Entry 6UTK (X-ray diffraction, 3.80 A resolution); this record covers chains G and T of the 6 polymer chains in the assembly.

# Chain G
Name: Envelope glycoprotein gp120
Organism: Human immunodeficiency virus 1
Reference sequence: Q2N0S6 (Q2N0S6_9HIV1); the construct lacks a stretch of the UniProt sequence and is renumbered around it, so the offset changes along the chain: 31-140 = UniProt 30-139; 149-185 = UniProt 140-176; 188-309 = UniProt 187-308; 312-321 = UniProt 309-318; 2 more segments
Amino-acid sequence (485 residues; each row starts with the number of its first residue; note: 13 numbers in that range are skipped by the numbering (no residue carries them; nothing is unmodelled there); a row labelled like 185A-185J holds insertion residues (185A, then the next letters in order)):
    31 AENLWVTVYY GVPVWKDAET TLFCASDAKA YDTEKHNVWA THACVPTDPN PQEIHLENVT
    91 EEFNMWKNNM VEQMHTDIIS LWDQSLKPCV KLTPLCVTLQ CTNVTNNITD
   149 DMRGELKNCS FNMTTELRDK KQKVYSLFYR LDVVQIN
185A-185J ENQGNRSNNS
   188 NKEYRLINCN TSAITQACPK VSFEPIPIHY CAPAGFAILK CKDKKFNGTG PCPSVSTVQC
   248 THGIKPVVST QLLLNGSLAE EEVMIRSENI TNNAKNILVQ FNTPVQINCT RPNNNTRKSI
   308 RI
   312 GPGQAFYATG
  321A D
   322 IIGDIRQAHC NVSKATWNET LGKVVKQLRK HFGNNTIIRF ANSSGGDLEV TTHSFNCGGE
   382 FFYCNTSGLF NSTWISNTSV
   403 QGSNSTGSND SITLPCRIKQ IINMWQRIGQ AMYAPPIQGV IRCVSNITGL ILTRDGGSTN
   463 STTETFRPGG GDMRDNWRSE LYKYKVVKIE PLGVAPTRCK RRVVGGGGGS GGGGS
Not modelled in the structure: 31-32, 185A-185J, 403-409, 505-517
Construct notes: conflict Asp-62 (Glu61 in Q2N0S6), Asn-332 (Thr330 in Q2N0S6), Cys-501 (Ala498 in Q2N0S6); expression tag (507-517)
Cystine bridges: Cys-54/Cys-74, Cys-119/Cys-205, Cys-126/Cys-196, Cys-131/Cys-157, Cys-218/Cys-247, Cys-228/Cys-239, Cys-296/Cys-331, Cys-378/Cys-445, Cys-385/Cys-418
Glycans and other covalent adducts: glycan linked to Asn-88, Asn-301, Asn-332; N-acetylglucosamine (NAG) linked to Asn-133, Asn-137, Asn-156, Asn-160, Asn-197, Asn-234, Asn-262, Asn-276, Asn-295, Asn-339, Asn-355, Asn-363, Asn-392, Asn-398, Asn-448
From the paper describing this entry:
  - post-translational modification sites: Asn-301, Asn-332
  - mutagenesis - N301A: decreased binding to 438-B11
  - mutagenesis - N137A, N156A, N295A: unchanged binding to 438-B11
  - mutagenesis - N301A: decreased binding to B11 Fab Heavy chain
  - mutagenesis - N137A, N156A, N295A: unchanged binding to B11 Fab Heavy chain

# Chain T
Name: Envelope glycoprotein gp41
Organism: Human immunodeficiency virus 1
Notes: fragment: linker
Reference sequence: Q2N0S9 (Q2N0S9_9HIV1); residues 512-664 here correspond to UniProt positions 511-663 (UniProt number = residue number - 1)
Amino-acid sequence (140 residues; row label = number of the first residue in the row; note: 21 numbers in that range are skipped by the numbering (no residue carries them; nothing is unmodelled there); a row labelled like 547A-547H holds insertion residues (547A, then the next letters in order)):
   512 AVGIGAVFLG FLGAAGSTMG AASMTLTVQA RNLLSG
547A-547H NPDWLPDM
   569 TVWGIKQLQA RVLAVERYLR DQQLLGIWGC SGKLICCTNV PWNSSWSNRN LSEIWDNMTW
   629 LQWDKEISNY TQIIYGLLEE SQNQQEKNEQ DLLALD
Not modelled in the structure: 512-517
Construct notes: linker (547A-547H); conflict Cys-605 (Thr604 in Q2N0S9)
Cystine bridges: Cys-598/Cys-604
Glycans and other covalent adducts: N-acetylglucosamine (NAG) linked to Asn-611, Asn-618, Asn-625, Asn-637

# How chain G and chain T interact
Inter-chain disulfides: Cys-501(G)/Cys-605(T)
Pairs across the interface (80):
  Leu-34(G) with Pro-609(T); Trp-610(T), hydrogen bond (backbone-backbone)
  Trp-35(G) with Asn-607(T); Val-608(T); Pro-609(T); Trp-610(T)
  Val-36(G) with Thr-606(T), hydrogen bond (backbone-side chain); Val-608(T), hydrogen bond (backbone-backbone); Trp-610(T), hydrophobic; Leu-646(T), hydrophobic
  Thr-37(G) with Cys-604(T); Cys-605(T)
  Val-38(G) with Trp-596(T), hydrophobic; Cys-598(T), hydrophobic; Cys-604(T), hydrogen bond (backbone-backbone)
  Tyr-39(G) with Ile-603(T), hydrophobic; Trp-623(T); Trp-628(T), hydrophobic
  Tyr-40(G) with Leu-537(T); Tyr-586(T); Gln-590(T), hydrogen bond; Leu-593(T), hydrophobic
  Gly-41(G) with Thr-536(T); Leu-537(T); Gln-540(T)
  Val-42(G) with Trp-628(T)
  Pro-43(G) with Leu-523(T), hydrophobic; Ala-525(T); Ala-526(T), hydrophobic; Trp-628(T); Leu-629(T)
  Val-44(G) with Trp-628(T), hydrophobic; Leu-629(T), hydrophobic
  Trp-45(G) with Ala-526(T), hydrophobic; Leu-629(T)
  Lys-46(G) with Asp-632(T), salt bridge
  Thr-51(G) with Lys-574(T); Ala-578(T)
  Phe-53(G) with Pro-547B(T), hydrophobic; Gln-575(T)
  His-72(G) with Met-547H(T), hydrogen bond
  Ala-73(G) with Trp-547D(T); Met-547H(T), hydrophobic; Trp-571(T), hydrophobic
  Val-75(G) with Asp-547C(T)
  Ile-84(G) with Leu-520(T); Phe-522(T)
  Leu-86(G) with Phe-522(T); Leu-523(T)
  Glu-87(G) with Gly-527(T)
  Asn-88(G) with Gly-527(T)
  Val-89(G) with Ala-526(T), hydrophobic; Gly-527(T)
  Ser-110(G) with Trp-571(T)
  Leu-111(G) with Trp-571(T), hydrophobic
  Ala-221(G) with Leu-544(T); Leu-545(T); Gly-547(T); Ala-582(T)
  Gly-222(G) with Leu-544(T), hydrogen bond (backbone-backbone)
  Lys-490(G) with Arg-585(T)
  Ile-491(G) with Arg-585(T)
  Leu-494(G) with Trp-596(T), hydrophobic; Tyr-643(T), hydrophobic
  Val-496(G) with Trp-631(T), hydrogen bond (backbone-side chain)
  Ala-497(G) with Trp-623(T), hydrophobic
  Pro-498(G) with Trp-610(T), hydrophobic; Leu-619(T); Trp-623(T), hydrogen bond (backbone-side chain); Trp-631(T)
  Thr-499(G) with Trp-623(T)
  Arg-500(G) with Leu-619(T)
  Cys-501(G) with Cys-605(T), disulfide
  Lys-502(G) with Asn-607(T)
  Arg-503(G) with Gly-597(T); Cys-598(T); Cys-605(T), hydrogen bond (side chain-backbone); Thr-606(T); Asn-607(T)
  Arg-504(G) with Glu-654(T), salt bridge
Other interface residues (no listed pair), chain G (47 interface residues in all): Trp-69, Asp-107, Gln-114, Thr-244, Gln-246, Glu-492, Pro-493, Gly-495
Other interface residues (no listed pair), chain T (57 interface residues in all): Gly-524, Met-530, Ala-533, Asn-543, Val-570, Asp-589, Leu-592, Lys-601, Leu-602, Trp-614, Ile-622, Gln-650

# In short
The interface between chain G and chain T involves 47 residues on one side and 57 on the other; the contacts
include 1 disulfide bond, 10 hydrogen bonds and 2 salt bridges. Polar pairs include Lys-46(G)/Asp-632(T),
Arg-504(G)/Glu-654(T) and Val-36(G)/Thr-606(T). The paper reports that N301A of chain G reduces binding to
438-B11; modification sites Asn-301(G) and Asn-332(G); 4 substitutions were tested in all.
Chain G is Envelope glycoprotein gp120 and chain T is Envelope glycoprotein gp41, both from Human
immunodeficiency virus 1; the structure, Crystal structure of 438-B11 Fab in complex with an uncleaved
prefusion optimized (UFO) soluble BG505 trimer ..., was determined by X-ray diffraction together with 6UUH,
6UUL, 6UUM and 6V6W from the same study.
